6FVW - chains U and O of the 47 polymer chains in the assembly; structure by electron microscopy, 4.50 A resolution (low resolution: residue-level contacts below are approximate; hydrogen-bond / salt-bridge calls are withheld).

== Chain U ==
Molecule: 26S proteasome regulatory subunit RPN8
From: Saccharomyces cerevisiae (strain ATCC 204508 / S288c)
UniProt: Q08723 (RPN8_YEAST); residue numbers follow UniProt; this construct covers 1-304
Chain sequence (304 residues; row label = number of the first residue in the row):
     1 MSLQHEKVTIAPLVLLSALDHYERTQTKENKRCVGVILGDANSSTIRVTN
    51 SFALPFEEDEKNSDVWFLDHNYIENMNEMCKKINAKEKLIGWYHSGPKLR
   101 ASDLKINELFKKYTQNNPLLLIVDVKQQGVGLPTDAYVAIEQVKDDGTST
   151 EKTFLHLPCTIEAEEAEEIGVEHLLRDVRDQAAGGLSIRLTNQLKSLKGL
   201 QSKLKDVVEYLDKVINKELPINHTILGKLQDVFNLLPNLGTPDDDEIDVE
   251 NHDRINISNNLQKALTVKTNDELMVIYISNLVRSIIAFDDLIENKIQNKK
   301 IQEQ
Swiss-Prot annotation at these positions:
  - modified residue: S2 (N-acetylserine)

== Chain O ==
Molecule: 26S proteasome regulatory subunit RPN9
From: Saccharomyces cerevisiae (strain ATCC 204508 / S288c)
UniProt: Q04062 (RPN9_YEAST); numbering as in UniProt (aligned over 6-393)
Chain sequence (388 residues; numbered 6 to 393; the number before each row is that of its first residue):
     6 EIDTILSTLRMEADPSLHPLFEQFEKFYEEKLWFQLSESLTKFFDDAKST
    56 PLRLRLYDNFVSKFYDKINQLSVVKYLLASLKDSKDFDESLKYLDDLKAQ
   106 FQELDSKKQRNNGSKDHGDGILLIDSEIARTYLLKNDLVKARDLLDDLEK
   156 TLDKKDSIPLRITNSFYSTNSQYFKFKNDFNSFYYTSLLYLSTLEPSTSI
   206 TLAERQQLAYDLSISALLGDKIYNFGELLHHPIMETIVNDSNYDWLFQLL
   256 NALTVGDFDKFDSLIKVQISKIPILAQHESFLRQKICLMTLIETVFVKNI
   306 RMLSFEDISKATHLPKDNVEHLVMRAISLGLLKGSIDQVNELVTISWVQP
   356 RIISGDQITKMKDRLVEWNDQVEKLGKKMEARGQSIWV

== How chain U and chain O interact ==
Residue-residue contacts (64):
  M1(U) - D161(O)
  K111(U) - S162(O)
  V143(U) - S197(O)
  D145(U) - E232(O)
  D146(U) - H236(O)
  G147(U) - L193(O)
  G147(U) - L196(O)
  G147(U) - S197(O)
  G147(U) - H236(O)
  T148(U) - S197(O)
  T148(U) - H236(O)
  S149(U) - S197(O)
  T150(U) - S197(O)
  T150(U) - T198(O)
  V178(U) - W392(O)
  S187(U) - S390(O)
  S187(U) - I391(O)
  S187(U) - W392(O)
  I188(U) - W392(O)
  L190(U) - S390(O)
  T191(U) - I391(O)
  L194(U) - E385(O)
  L197(U) - V377(O)
  L197(U) - L380(O)
  L197(U) - M384(O)
  K198(U) - G381(O)
  Q201(U) - V377(O)
  Q201(U) - E378(O)
  Q201(U) - G381(O)
  L204(U) - L370(O)
  L204(U) - W373(O)
  L204(U) - N374(O)
  K205(U) - N374(O)
  K205(U) - E378(O)
  V207(U) - L370(O)
  V208(U) - L370(O)
  L211(U) - I363(O)
  L211(U) - K367(O)
  D212(U) - K367(O)
  I215(U) - I363(O)
  I215(U) - K367(O)
  I221(U) - I358(O)
  H223(U) - P355(O)
  H223(U) - R356(O)
  H223(U) - I358(O)
  L226(U) - I358(O)
  L226(U) - I363(O)
  L226(U) - M366(O)
  Q230(U) - F301(O)
  Q230(U) - V353(O)
  Q230(U) - Q354(O)
  Q230(U) - P355(O)
  Q230(U) - M366(O)
  D231(U) - V353(O)
  F233(U) - R306(O)
  F233(U) - M366(O)
  F233(U) - R369(O)
  N234(U) - S351(O)
  N234(U) - W352(O)
  N234(U) - V353(O)
  L236(U) - R306(O)
  L236(U) - W373(O)
  N238(U) - N304(O)
  N238(U) - R306(O)
Interface residues without a listed pair, chain U (40 interface residues in all): E141, L200, V214, G227, L229, V232
Interface residues without a listed pair, chain O (39 interface residues in all): L194, G360, T364, K382, V393

== In short ==
40 residues of chain U and 39 residues of chain O are in contact.
Here chain U is 26S proteasome regulatory subunit RPN8 and chain O is 26S proteasome regulatory subunit RPN9,
both from Saccharomyces cerevisiae (strain ATCC 204508 / S288c). Entry 6FVW (26S proteasome, s4 state) was
determined by electron microscopy together with 6FVT, 6FVU, 6FVV, 6FVX and 6FVY from the same study.
